4ZOL - chains B and E of the 6 polymer chains in the assembly; structure by X-ray diffraction, 2.50 A resolution.

[Chain B]
Protein: Tubulin beta chain
Organism: Sus scrofa
UniProtKB: P02554 (TBB_PIG); the author numbering skips numbers that UniProt does not, so the offset changes along the chain: 1-42 = UniProt 1-42; 45-360 = UniProt 43-358; 369-455 = UniProt 359-445
Sequence (445 residues; row label = number of the first residue in the row; note: 10 numbers in that range are skipped by the numbering (no residue carries them; nothing is unmodelled there)):
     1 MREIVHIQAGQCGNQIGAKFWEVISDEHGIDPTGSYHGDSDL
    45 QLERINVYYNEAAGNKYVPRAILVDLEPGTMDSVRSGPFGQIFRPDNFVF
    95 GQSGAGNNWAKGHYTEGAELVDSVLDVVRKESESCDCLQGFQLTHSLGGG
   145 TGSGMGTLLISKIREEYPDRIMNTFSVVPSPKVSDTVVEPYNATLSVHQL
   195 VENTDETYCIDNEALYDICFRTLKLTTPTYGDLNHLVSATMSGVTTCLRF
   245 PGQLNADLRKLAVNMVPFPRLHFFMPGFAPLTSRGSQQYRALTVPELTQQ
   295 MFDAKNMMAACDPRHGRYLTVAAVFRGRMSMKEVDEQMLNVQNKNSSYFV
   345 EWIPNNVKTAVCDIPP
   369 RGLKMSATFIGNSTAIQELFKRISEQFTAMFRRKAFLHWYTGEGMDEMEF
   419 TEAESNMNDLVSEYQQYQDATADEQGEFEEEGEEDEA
Not modelled in the structure: 441-455
Swiss-Prot annotation at these positions:
  - motif: Met1 to Ile4 (MREI motif)
  - binding site (GTP): Gln11, Glu71, Ser140, Gly144, Thr145, Gly146, Asn206, Asn228
  - binding site (Mg(2+)): Glu71
  - modified residue: Ser40 (Phosphoserine), Lys60 (N6-acetyllysine), Ser174 (Phosphoserine), Thr287 (Phosphothreonine), Thr292 (Phosphothreonine), Arg320 (Omega-N-methylarginine), Glu448 (5-glutamyl polyglutamate)
  - cross-link (Glycyl lysine isopeptide (Lys-Gly)): Lys60 (interchain with G-Cter in ubiquitin), Lys326 (interchain with G-Cter in ubiquitin)
Residues lining bound ligands:
  - Tubulysin M (55Q; (2R,4R)-4-{[(2-{(1R,3R)-1-(acetyloxy)-4-methyl-3-[methyl(N-{[(2S)-1-methylpiperidin-2-yl]carbonyl}-D-isoleucyl)amino]pentyl}-1,3-thiazol-4-yl)carbonyl]amino}-2-methyl-5-phenylpentanoic acid): Gln11, Gln15, Pro175, Lys176, Val177, Ser178, Asp179, Tyr210, Thr221, Pro222, Thr223, Tyr224, Gly225, Leu227, Asn228, Arg278
  - GDP (guanosine-5'-diphosphate): Gly10, Gln11, Cys12, Gln15, Ile16, Asp69, Asn101, Ser140, Gly142, Gly143, Gly144, Thr145, Gly146, Ser147, Val171, Pro173, Val177, Ser178, Glu183, Asn206, Leu209, Tyr224, Leu227, Asn228
From the paper describing this entry:
  - binding site for Tubulysin M: Gln15, Asp179, Thr223, Tyr224, Gly225, Asn228, Arg278

[Chain E]
Protein: Stathmin-4
Organism: Rattus norvegicus
UniProtKB: P63043 (STMN4_RAT); residues 5-145 here correspond to UniProt positions 49-189 (UniProt number = residue number + 44)
Sequence (143 residues; each row starts with the number of its first residue):
     3 MADMEVIELNKCTSGQSFEVILKPPSFDGVPEFNASLPRRRDPSLEEIQK
    53 KLEAAEERRKYQEAELLKHLAEKREHEREVIQKAIEENNNFIKMAKEKLA
   103 QKMESNKENREAHLAAMLERLQEKDKHAEEVRKNKELKEEASR
Not modelled in the structure: 3-5, 29-42, 142-145
Differences from the reference sequence: expression tag (3-4)
Swiss-Prot annotation at these positions:
  - modified residue: Ser46 (Phosphoserine)

[How chain B and chain E interact]
Contacting residue pairs - 22 pairs, chain B then chain E:
  Tyr108(B) - His78(E)  hydrogen bond
  Tyr108(B) - Glu79(E)
  Tyr108(B) - Val82(E)  hydrophobic
  Tyr108(B) - Ile83(E)
  Leu152(B) - Glu79(E)
  Ser155(B) - Leu72(E)
  Ser155(B) - Arg76(E)  hydrogen bond
  Lys156(B) - Arg76(E)
  Lys156(B) - Glu79(E)  salt bridge
  Arg158(B) - Leu68(E)
  Glu159(B) - Leu69(E)
  Glu159(B) - Leu72(E)
  Glu159(B) - Arg76(E)  salt bridge
  Pro162(B) - Glu65(E)
  Pro162(B) - Leu68(E)  hydrophobic
  Glu411(B) - Val82(E)
  Glu411(B) - Ala86(E)
  Gly412(B) - Val82(E)
  Gly412(B) - Lys85(E)
  Met413(B) - Lys85(E)
  Asp414(B) - Lys85(E)  salt bridge
  Glu417(B) - His78(E)  salt bridge
Also at the interface, not in a pair above, chain B (17 interface residues in all): His107, Thr109, Asn197, Thr409, Gly410
Also at the interface, not in a pair above, chain E (13 interface residues in all): Ala73, Glu89

[Overview]
Chain B and chain E form an interface of 17 and 13 residues respectively; the contacts include 2 hydrogen
bonds and 4 salt bridges. Polar contacts include Lys156(B)-Glu79(E), Glu159(B)-Arg76(E) and
Asp414(B)-Lys85(E). Bound to chain B: GDP and Tubulysin M. The paper reports a binding site for Tubulysin M at
Gln15(B), Asp179(B) and Thr223(B) among others.
Chain B is Tubulin beta chain (Sus scrofa) and chain E is Stathmin-4 (Rattus norvegicus); the structure,
Crystal Structure of Tubulin-Stathmin-TTL-Tubulysin M Complex, was determined by X-ray diffraction together
with 4ZHQ, 4ZI7 and 5BMV from the same study.
